PDB entry 5UH8 | X-ray diffraction, 4.18 A resolution (low resolution: residue-level contacts below are approximate; hydrogen-bond / salt-bridge calls are withheld) | chains C and D of the 9 polymer chains in the assembly

Chain C:
Name: DNA-directed RNA polymerase subunit beta
Source organism: Mycobacterium tuberculosis (strain ATCC 25618 / H37Rv)
Notes: EC 2.7.7.6
Reference sequence: P9WGY9 (RPOB_MYCTU); numbering as in UniProt (aligned over 1-1178)
Chain sequence (1178 residues; row label = number of the first residue in the row):
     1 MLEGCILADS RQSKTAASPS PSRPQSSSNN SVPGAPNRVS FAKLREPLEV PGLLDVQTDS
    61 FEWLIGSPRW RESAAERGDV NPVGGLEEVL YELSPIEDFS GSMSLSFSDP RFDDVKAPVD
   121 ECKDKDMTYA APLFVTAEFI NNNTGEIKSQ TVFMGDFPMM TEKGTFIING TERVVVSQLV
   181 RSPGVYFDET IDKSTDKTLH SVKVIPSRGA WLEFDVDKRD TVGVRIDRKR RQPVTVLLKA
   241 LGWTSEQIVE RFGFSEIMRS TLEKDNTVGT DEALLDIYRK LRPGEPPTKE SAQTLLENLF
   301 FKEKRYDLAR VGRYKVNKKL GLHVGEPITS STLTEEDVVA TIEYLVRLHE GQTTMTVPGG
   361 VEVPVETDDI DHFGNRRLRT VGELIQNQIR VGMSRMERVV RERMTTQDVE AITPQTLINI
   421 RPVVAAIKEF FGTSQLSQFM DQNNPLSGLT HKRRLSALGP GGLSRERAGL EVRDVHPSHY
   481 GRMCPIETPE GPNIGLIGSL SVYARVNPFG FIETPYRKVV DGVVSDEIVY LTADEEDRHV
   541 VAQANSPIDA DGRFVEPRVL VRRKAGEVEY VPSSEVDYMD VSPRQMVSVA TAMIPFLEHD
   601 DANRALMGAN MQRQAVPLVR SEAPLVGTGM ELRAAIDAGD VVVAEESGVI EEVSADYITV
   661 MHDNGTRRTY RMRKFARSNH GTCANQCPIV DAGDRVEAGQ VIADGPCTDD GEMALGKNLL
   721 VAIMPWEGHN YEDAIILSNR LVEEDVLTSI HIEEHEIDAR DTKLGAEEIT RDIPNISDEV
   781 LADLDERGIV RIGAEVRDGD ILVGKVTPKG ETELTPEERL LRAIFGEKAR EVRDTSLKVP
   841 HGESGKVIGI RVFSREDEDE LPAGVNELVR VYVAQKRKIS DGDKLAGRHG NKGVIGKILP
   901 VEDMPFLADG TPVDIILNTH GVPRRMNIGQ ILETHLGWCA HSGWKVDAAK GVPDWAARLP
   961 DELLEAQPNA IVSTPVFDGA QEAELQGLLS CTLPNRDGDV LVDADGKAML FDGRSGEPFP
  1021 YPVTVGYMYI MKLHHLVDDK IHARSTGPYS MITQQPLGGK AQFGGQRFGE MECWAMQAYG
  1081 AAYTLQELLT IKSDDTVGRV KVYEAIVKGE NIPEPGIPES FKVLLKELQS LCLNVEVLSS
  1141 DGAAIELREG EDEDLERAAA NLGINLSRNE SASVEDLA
Unresolved in the structure: 1-27, 1154-1178

Chain D:
Name: DNA-directed RNA polymerase subunit beta'
Source organism: Mycobacterium tuberculosis (strain ATCC 25618 / H37Rv)
Notes: EC 2.7.7.6
Reference sequence: I6X9I6 (I6X9I6_MYCTU); residues 1-1316 here = UniProt positions 1-1316
Chain sequence (1316 residues; numbered 1 to 1316; the number before each row is that of its first residue):
     1 MLDVNFFDEL RIGLATAEDI RQWSYGEVKK PETINYRTLK PEKDGLFCEK IFGPTRDWEC
    61 YCGKYKRVRF KGIICERCGV EVTRAKVRRE RMGHIELAAP VTHIWYFKGV PSRLGYLLDL
   121 APKDLEKIIY FAAYVITSVD EEMRHNELST LEAEMAVERK AVEDQRDGEL EARAQKLEAD
   181 LAELEAEGAK ADARRKVRDG GEREMRQIRD RAQRELDRLE DIWSTFTKLA PKQLIVDENL
   241 YRELVDRYGE YFTGAMGAES IQKLIENFDI DAEAESLRDV IRNGKGQKKL RALKRLKVVA
   301 AFQQSGNSPM GMVLDAVPVI PPELRPMVQL DGGRFATSDL NDLYRRVINR NNRLKRLIDL
   361 GAPEIIVNNE KRMLQESVDA LFDNGRRGRP VTGPGNRPLK SLSDLLKGKQ GRFRQNLLGK
   421 RVDYSGRSVI VVGPQLKLHQ CGLPKLMALE LFKPFVMKRL VDLNHAQNIK SAKRMVERQR
   481 PQVWDVLEEV IAEHPVLLNR APTLHRLGIQ AFEPMLVEGK AIQLHPLVCE AFNADFDGDQ
   541 MAVHLPLSAE AQAEARILML SSNNILSPAS GRPLAMPRLD MVTGLYYLTT EVPGDTGEYQ
   601 PASGDHPETG VYSSPAEAIM AADRGVLSVR AKIKVRLTQL RPPVEIEAEL FGHSGWQPGD
   661 AWMAETTLGR VMFNELLPLG YPFVNKQMHK KVQAAIINDL AERYPMIVVA QTVDKLKDAG
   721 FYWATRSGVT VSMADVLVPP RKKEILDHYE ERADKVEKQF QRGALNHDER NEALVEIWKE
   781 ATDEVGQALR EHYPDDNPII TIVDSGATGN FTQTRTLAGM KGLVTNPKGE FIPRPVKSSF
   841 REGLTVLEYF INTHGARKGL ADTALRTADS GYLTRRLVDV SQDVIVREHD CQTERGIVVE
   901 LAERAPDGTL IRDPYIETSA YARTLGTDAV DEAGNVIVER GQDLGDPEID ALLAAGITQV
   961 KVRSVLTCAT STGVCATCYG RSMATGKLVD IGEAVGIVAA QSIGEPGTQL TMRTFHQGGV
  1021 GEDITGGLPR VQELFEARVP RGKAPIADVT GRVRLEDGER FYKITIVPDD GGEEVVYDKI
  1081 SKRQRLRVFK HEDGSERVLS DGDHVEVGQQ LMEGSADPHE VLRVQGPREV QIHLVREVQE
  1141 VYRAQGVSIH DKHIEVIVRQ MLRRVTIIDS GSTEFLPGSL IDRAEFEAEN RRVVAEGGEP
  1201 AAGRPVLMGI TKASLATDSW LSAASFQETT RVLTDAAINC RSDKLNGLKE NVIIGKLIPA
  1261 GTGINRYRNI AVQPTEEARA AAYTIPSYED QYYSPDFGAA TGAAVPLDDY GYSDYR
Unresolved in the structure: 1-2, 1012-1025, 1282-1316
Ion coordination: Zn2+ site 1: C60, C62, C75, C78; Mg2+: D535, D537, D539 (shared with 1 residue of chain I); Zn2+ site 2: C891, C968, C975, C978

Chain C / chain D interface:
Residue-residue contacts - 335 pairs, chain C then chain D:
  D196(C) with K1082(D)
  L470(C) with D862(D)
  R473(C) with R857(D)
  D474(C) with H854(D); R857(D)
  V475(C) with F850(D); T853(D); H854(D); R857(D)
  H476(C) with F850(D)
  Y480(C) with V846(D); F850(D)
  P485(C) with T853(D); R857(D)
  I486(C) with Y849(D); T853(D); R857(D)
  T488(C) with R857(D)
  I494(C) with R857(D); L860(D)
  G495(C) with R857(D)
  Q543(C) with V846(D); L847(D)
  V568(C) with L847(D)
  M586(C) with V846(D); F850(D)
  L597(C) with Y849(D)
  E598(C) with F840(D); G843(D); L844(D); Y849(D)
  H599(C) with F840(D); R841(D); E842(D); G843(D)
  D600(C) with F840(D); Y849(D)
  D601(C) with K821(D); F840(D); Y849(D)
  A602(C) with T853(D); A856(D)
  N603(C) with A856(D); L860(D)
  A605(C) with Y849(D)
  I723(C) with T730(D)
  M724(C) with T725(D)
  P725(C) with D580(D); A724(D); T725(D); V729(D)
  W726(C) with T725(D)
  E727(C) with F721(D); Y722(D); T725(D); R726(D)
  G728(C) with F721(D)
  H729(C) with V432(D); P434(D)
  Y731(C) with V432(D); P526(D); C529(D); F536(D); R578(D); L579(D); D580(D)
  E732(C) with A534(D); D535(D); F536(D); R578(D)
  D733(C) with F536(D)
  R760(C) with D331(D)
  R797(C) with R478(D); Q479(D)
  D798(C) with R478(D); Q479(D)
  G799(C) with R478(D)
  D800(C) with R478(D)
  T812(C) with E59(D)
  E813(C) with K66(D); R67(D)
  G882(C) with V429(D); V431(D)
  K884(C) with D537(D)
  K892(C) with D537(D)
  G893(C) with F536(D)
  V894(C) with V429(D); I430(D); F536(D); G538(D)
  I895(C) with V431(D)
  G896(C) with V431(D)
  N918(C) with D580(D)
  T919(C) with V729(D); T730(D); V731(D)
  H920(C) with L579(D); D580(D); T583(D)
  P923(C) with Q813(D)
  R924(C) with T808(D); Q813(D)
  M926(C) with Q813(D); L817(D); F840(D)
  I928(C) with L817(D); F840(D)
  H935(C) with S732(D); M733(D)
  F977(C) with V846(D)
  Q981(C) with E842(D)
  E982(C) with M733(D); R841(D); E842(D)
  Q986(C) with M733(D)
  D1005(C) with S732(D); A734(D)
  K1007(C) with S732(D); D735(D)
  D1012(C) with R726(D)
  S1015(C) with R726(D)
  F1019(C) with T725(D)
  P1020(C) with R726(D)
  Y1021(C) with Y587(D); R630(D); S727(D); G728(D)
  P1022(C) with T730(D)
  V1023(C) with T730(D)
  T1024(C) with T730(D); V731(D); S732(D)
  V1037(C) with V429(D); K520(D)
  D1038(C) with K520(D)
  K1040(C) with R427(D); V429(D); Q540(D)
  I1041(C) with R427(D); S428(D); M447(D); K520(D)
  H1042(C) with G426(D); R427(D)
  A1043(C) with S425(D); G426(D); M447(D); E450(D)
  R1044(C) with D423(D); Y424(D); S425(D); E450(D)
  S1045(C) with D423(D); Y424(D); E450(D); K453(D)
  T1046(C) with D423(D); Y424(D)
  Y1049(C) with D423(D)
  M1051(C) with V328(D)
  I1052(C) with R89(D); L324(D)
  T1053(C) with R412(D)
  Q1054(C) with R89(D)
  Q1055(C) with N416(D); K420(D); R421(D)
  P1056(C) with R421(D); V422(D); D423(D)
  L1057(C) with R421(D)
  G1058(C) with R421(D)
  F1063(C) with E450(D)
  G1065(C) with R421(D); V422(D)
  Q1066(C) with R421(D); V422(D); S425(D); G426(D); R427(D)
  R1067(C) with R414(D); Q415(D); G419(D); K420(D); R421(D)
  F1068(C) with G419(D); K420(D); I509(D); H544(D)
  E1070(C) with L418(D); R875(D)
  M1071(C) with T503(D)
  E1072(C) with N499(D); T503(D); I509(D)
  C1073(C) with L418(D)
  W1074(C) with T874(D); R875(D); V878(D); I997(D); Q1001(D)
  A1075(C) with T503(D); R506(D); Q1001(D)
  M1076(C) with I509(D); M559(D)
  Q1077(C) with Q882(D); A994(D); I997(D); L1248(D); I1258(D)
  A1078(C) with R506(D); V998(D); Q1001(D)
  Y1079(C) with R506(D); L507(D); I509(D); Q510(D); M559(D); N564(D)
  G1080(C) with G1261(D); T1262(D)
  A1081(C) with E554(D); L558(D)
  A1082(C) with E554(D); I1258(D); T1262(D); G1263(D)
  Y1083(C) with E550(D); E554(D); L1257(D); T1262(D); R1268(D)
  T1084(C) with A551(D); E554(D)
  L1085(C) with V1252(D); I1258(D)
  Q1086(C) with G1255(D); L1257(D)
  E1087(C) with P546(D); L547(D); S548(D)
  L1088(C) with V422(D)
  L1089(C) with K420(D); V1252(D)
  K1092(C) with V422(D); D423(D); Y424(D); L545(D); L547(D)
  S1093(C) with K420(D); R421(D)
  D1094(C) with K420(D)
  T1096(C) with K86(D)
  Y1103(C) with Y424(D); P454(D); M457(D)
  I1106(C) with P454(D); F455(D)
  V1107(C) with P454(D); K458(D); I469(D)
  G1109(C) with K458(D)
  I1112(C) with S548(D)
  G1116(C) with N5(D)
  I1117(C) with N5(D)
  P1118(C) with I1254(D)
  E1119(C) with K86(D); R89(D)
  S1120(C) with N416(D); L417(D)
  F1121(C) with L417(D); I1253(D); I1254(D)
  V1123(C) with R412(D)
  L1124(C) with L406(D); F413(D); L417(D)
  K1126(C) with R89(D); E90(D); M92(D); L324(D)
  E1127(C) with L405(D); L406(D); R412(D)
  L1128(C) with L406(D); L1233(D)
  Q1129(C) with W23(D); M92(D); P318(D)
  S1130(C) with P318(D); F382(D); L402(D)
  L1131(C) with H103(D); W105(D); F382(D)
  C1132(C) with L14(D); A15(D); L314(D); P318(D)
  L1133(C) with G13(D); W105(D); Y106(D); A1237(D)
  N1134(C) with R11(D); I12(D); G13(D); A15(D); D19(D); W23(D)
  V1135(C) with L10(D); R11(D); I12(D)
  E1136(C) with L10(D); R11(D)
  V1137(C) with F7(D); E9(D)
  L1138(C) with F7(D); D8(D); E9(D); R11(D)
  S1140(C) with D8(D)
  I1145(C) with F7(D)
  R1148(C) with K86(D); E90(D)
  E1149(C) with E90(D)
  G1150(C) with Y25(D)
  D1152(C) with Q22(D); W23(D); S24(D); Y25(D)
  E1153(C) with R21(D); Q22(D); S24(D); Y25(D)
Interface residues without a listed pair, chain C (176 interface residues in all): P477, H479, M483, C484, R562, P583, N730, A734, D758, K763, D881, K897, I931, L932, L985, L989, G1069, T1090, R1099, V1102, K1108, E1114, P1115, S1139, G1142, L1147, E1151
Interface residues without a listed pair, chain D (188 interface residues in all): D3, F6, I20, G26, R37, L39, V87, I320, E323, P326, Y344, S403, Q435, P444, L451, K473, E477, L497, A501, L504, A521, A542, M581, I802, T816, R834, N852, K858, A861, L865, G871, W1220, K1256, A1260

In short:
The interface between chain C and chain D involves 176 residues on one side and 188 on the other. The Zn2+
site 1 is built by C60(D), C62(D), C75(D) and C78(D). The Mg2+ site is built by D535(D), D537(D) and D539(D).
Chain C is DNA-directed RNA polymerase subunit beta and chain D is DNA-directed RNA polymerase subunit beta',
both from Mycobacterium tuberculosis (strain ATCC 25618 / H37Rv); the structure, Crystal structure of
Mycobacterium tuberculosis transcription initiation complex containing 4nt RNA, was determined by X-ray
diffraction (same publication as 5UH5, 5UH6, 5UH9, 5UHA, 5UHB, 5UHC and 4 further entries).
